PDB entry 1Y5X | X-ray diffraction, 2.10 A resolution | chain A

== Chain A ==
Molecule: Queuine tRNA-ribosyltransferase
Organism: Zymomonas mobilis
Notes: EC 2.4.2.29
UniProt: P28720 (TGT_ZYMMO); residues 2-386 here correspond to UniProt positions 1-385 (UniProt number = residue number - 1)
Amino-acid sequence (385 residues; row label = number of the first residue in the row):
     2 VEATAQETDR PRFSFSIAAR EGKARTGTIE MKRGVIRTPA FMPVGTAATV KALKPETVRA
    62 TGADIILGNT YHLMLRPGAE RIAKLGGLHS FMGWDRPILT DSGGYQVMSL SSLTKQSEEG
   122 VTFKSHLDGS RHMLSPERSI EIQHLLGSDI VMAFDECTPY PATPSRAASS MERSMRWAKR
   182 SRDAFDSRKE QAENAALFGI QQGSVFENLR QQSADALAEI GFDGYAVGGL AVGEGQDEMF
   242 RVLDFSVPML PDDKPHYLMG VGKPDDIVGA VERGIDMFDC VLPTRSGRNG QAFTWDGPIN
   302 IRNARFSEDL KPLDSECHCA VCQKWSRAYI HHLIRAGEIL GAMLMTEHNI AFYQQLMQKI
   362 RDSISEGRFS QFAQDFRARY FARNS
Disordered / not traced: 2-10, 127-131, 383-386
Metal / ion sites: Zn2+: Cys-318, Cys-320, Cys-323, His-349
Ligand contacts: E89 (6-amino-4-[2-(4-methoxyphenyl)ethyl]-1,7-dihydro-8H-imidazo[4,5-g]quinazolin-8-one): Val-45, Thr-47, Leu-68, Gly-69, Asn-70, Asp-102, Ser-103, Tyr-106, Gln-107, Asp-156, Cys-158, Ile-201, Gln-203, Gly-229, Gly-230, Leu-231, Ala-232, Val-233, Met-260, Gly-261, Asp-280, Val-282

== Overview ==
Chain A binds compound E89. The Zn2+ site is built by Cys-318, Cys-320, Cys-323 and His-349.
Chain A is Queuine tRNA-ribosyltransferase (Zymomonas mobilis); the structure, tRNA-guanine Transglycosylase
(TGT) in complex with 6-Amino-4-[2-(4-methoxyphenyl)ethyl]-1,7-dihydro-8H-imidazo[4,5-g]quinazolin-8-one, was
determined by X-ray diffraction together with 2BBF, 1Y5V and 1Y5W from the same study.
